PDB entry 8D3A | X-ray diffraction, 2.90 A resolution | chains H and L

[Chain H]
Name: DH475 Fab heavy chain
Organism: Homo sapiens
Notes: fragment: fab; antibody fragment or engineered binder
Amino-acid sequence (231 residues; numbered 1 to 231; the number before each row is that of its first residue):
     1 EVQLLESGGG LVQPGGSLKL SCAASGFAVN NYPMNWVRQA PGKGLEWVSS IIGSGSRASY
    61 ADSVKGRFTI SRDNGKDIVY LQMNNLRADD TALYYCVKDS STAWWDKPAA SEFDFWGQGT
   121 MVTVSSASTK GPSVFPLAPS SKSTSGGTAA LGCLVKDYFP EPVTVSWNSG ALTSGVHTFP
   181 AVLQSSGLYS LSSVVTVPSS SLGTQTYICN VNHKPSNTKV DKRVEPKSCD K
Unresolved in the structure: 228-231
Disulfide bonds: C22-C96, C153-C209
What the authors report for this chain:
  - binding site for alpha-D-mannopyranose: F27 to N31, S54, N74, G75, D77
  - binding site for N-acetylglucosamine: T102 to W105

[Chain L]
Name: DH475 Fab light chain
Organism: Homo sapiens
Notes: antibody fragment or engineered binder
Amino-acid sequence (217 residues; each row starts with the number of its first residue):
     1 QLVLTQSPSA SASLGASVKL TCTLNSGNTN FAVAWHQQQA GKGPRYLMTI NSDGRQSRGD
    61 GIPDRFSGST SGADRYLTIS SLHFEDEGDY YCQAWTADLH VFGPGTRVAV VGQPKAAPSV
   121 TLFPPSSEEL QANKATLVCL ISDFYPGAVT VAWKADSSPV KAGVETTTPS KQSNNKYAAS
   181 SYLSLTPEQW KSHRSYSCQV THEGSTVEKT VAPTECS
Unresolved in the structure: 215-217
Disulfide bonds: C22-C92, C139-C198

[How chain H and chain L interact]
Pairs across the interface (64; chain H residue first):
  N35(H) - H100(L)
  V37(H) - F102(L)  hydrophobic
  Q39(H) - Q38(L)  hydrogen bond
  Q39(H) - Y91(L)  hydrogen bond
  G44(H) - Y91(L)
  L45(H) - Y91(L)  hydrophobic
  L45(H) - F102(L)
  W47(H) - L99(L)  hydrophobic
  W47(H) - H100(L)
  W47(H) - F102(L)
  R57(H) - D98(L)  salt bridge
  S59(H) - D98(L)  hydrogen bond (side chain-backbone)
  S59(H) - L99(L)
  Y95(H) - Q38(L)  hydrogen bond
  Y95(H) - P44(L)
  A110(H) - W95(L)
  A110(H) - A97(L)  hydrophobic
  A110(H) - H100(L)
  S111(H) - Q93(L)
  S111(H) - W95(L)
  S111(H) - H100(L)
  E112(H) - A34(L)
  E112(H) - T49(L)  hydrogen bond
  E112(H) - Q93(L)
  E112(H) - W95(L)
  F113(H) - H36(L)
  F113(H) - Y46(L)
  F113(H) - Q93(L)  hydrogen bond (backbone-side chain)
  F113(H) - H100(L)
  F113(H) - F102(L)  hydrophobic
  D114(H) - Y46(L)
  W116(H) - H36(L)  hydrogen bond
  W116(H) - P44(L)
  W116(H) - F102(L)  hydrophobic
  F135(H) - S126(L)
  F135(H) - E128(L)
  F135(H) - E129(L)
  P136(H) - S126(L)
  L137(H) - F123(L)  hydrophobic
  A138(H) - F123(L)
  A150(H) - F123(L)
  L154(H) - E129(L)
  L154(H) - Y182(L)  hydrophobic
  K156(H) - T136(L)  hydrogen bond
  K156(H) - S184(L)
  H177(H) - S142(L)
  H177(H) - Q172(L)
  H177(H) - A178(L)
  F179(H) - L140(L)  hydrophobic
  F179(H) - I141(L)
  F179(H) - A178(L)  hydrophobic
  F179(H) - A179(L)
  P180(H) - S170(L)
  P180(H) - S180(L)
  V182(H) - E165(L)
  V182(H) - Y182(L)  hydrophobic
  Q184(H) - E165(L)
  S185(H) - E165(L)  hydrogen bond (backbone-side chain)
  S190(H) - Y182(L)
  L191(H) - Y182(L)
  S192(H) - V138(L)
  S192(H) - L140(L)
  S192(H) - Y182(L)  hydrogen bond
  V194(H) - L140(L)  hydrophobic
Also at the interface, not in a pair above, chain H (43 interface residues in all): K43, E46, S50, A109, Q118, S133, L151, G152, A181, L183, K222
Also at the interface, not in a pair above, chain L (37 interface residues in all): G43, R45, T121, K134, T166, T167

[In short]
The interface between chain H and chain L involves 43 residues on one side and 37 on the other, with 10
hydrogen bonds and 1 salt bridge. Polar pairs include R57(H)-D98(L), Q39(H)-Q38(L) and Q39(H)-Y91(L). From the
paper: a binding site for alpha-D-mannopyranose at F27(H), S54(H) and N74(H) among others; a binding site for
N-acetylglucosamine at T102(H).
Here chain H is DH475 Fab heavy chain and chain L is DH475 Fab light chain, both from Homo sapiens. Entry 8D3A
(Crystal Structure of DH475 Fab in complex with Man9) was determined by X-ray diffraction.
